PDB entry 5XFA | X-ray diffraction, 2.70 A resolution | chains B and D of the 4 polymer chains in the assembly

Chain B:
Name: NAD-reducing hydrogenase
Source organism: Hydrogenophilus thermoluteolus
UniProtKB: A0A077L885 (A0A077L885_HYDTE); numbering as in UniProt (aligned over 1-242)
Chain sequence (242 residues; numbered 1 to 242; the number before each row is that of its first residue):
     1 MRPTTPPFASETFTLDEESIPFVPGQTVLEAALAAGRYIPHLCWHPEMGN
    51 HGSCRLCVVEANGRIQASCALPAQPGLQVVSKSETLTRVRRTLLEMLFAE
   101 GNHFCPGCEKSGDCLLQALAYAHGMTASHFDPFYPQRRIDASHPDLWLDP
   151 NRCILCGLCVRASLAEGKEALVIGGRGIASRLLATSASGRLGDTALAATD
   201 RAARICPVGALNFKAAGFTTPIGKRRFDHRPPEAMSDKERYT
Disordered / not traced: 1-8
Metal / ion sites: 2Fe-2S cluster Fe: Cys43, Cys54, Cys57, Cys69; 4Fe-4S cluster Fe site 1: His103, Cys105, Cys108, Cys114; 4Fe-4S cluster Fe site 2: Cys153, Cys156, Cys159, Cys206
Small-molecule neighbours:
  - 2Fe-2S cluster (FES): Leu29, His41, Leu42, Cys43, Trp44, Gly52, Ser53, Cys54, Arg55, Cys57, Ala67, Cys69
  - 4Fe-4S cluster (SF4), molecule 1: Phe98, Asn102, His103, Phe104, Cys105, Cys108, Lys110, Ser111, Cys114, Leu116, Gln117, Arg152, Val208, Gly209
  - 4Fe-4S cluster (SF4), molecule 2: Leu148, Cys153, Ile154, Leu155, Cys156, Gly157, Leu158, Cys159, Leu182, Cys206, Pro207, Val208, Ala210, Leu211

Chain D:
Name: NAD-reducing hydrogenase
Source organism: Hydrogenophilus thermoluteolus
UniProtKB: A0A077LAI5 (A0A077LAI5_HYDTE); residue numbers follow UniProt; this construct covers 1-468
Chain sequence (468 residues; each row starts with the number of its first residue):
     1 MTQHAPQAVSPRPSLPANATRRVAIDPLSRVEGHGKVTIWLDDDGQVVEA
    51 RLHIVEFRGFEAFIVGRPYWEAPVVVQRLCGICPVSHHLAAAKALDRLVG
   101 VTQLPPTAEKMRRLMHYGQVLQSHALHFFYLAAPDLLLGFSADPAQRNVF
   151 GLAAQKRELARQGILVRQFGQECIEATAGKRIHGTSAVPGGIHKNLSRRE
   201 RMALLSRAPEIRSWCEAAVALIERLFTEHAPFFAQFGSFQTKTFSLVAAD
   251 GSLDLYDGTFRVKEANGAILIDHYDPNDYDQLLVEAVRPWSYMKFPYLKA
   301 YGEPDGFYRVGPSARLINCDRLTTARAEAARQRFLTFDQGTVAHSTLGYH
   351 WARLIEMLHCAELIEALLTDADLEGGELRARGQRQHRGVGVIEAPRGTLI
   401 HHYEVGDDDLITYCNLIVSTTHNNAVMNQAVTTAAKAFLSGVTLTEALLN
   451 HIEVAVRAFDPCLSCATH
Disordered / not traced: 1-16
Metal / ion sites: Mg2+: Glu61, Leu416; Ni2+: Cys80, Cys83, Cys462, Cys465; carbonmonoxide-(dicyano) iron Fe: Cys83, Cys465
Small-molecule neighbours: carbonmonoxide-(dicyano) iron (FCO): Cys83, Ser86, His87, Ala394, Pro395, Arg396, Leu399, Val418, Ser419, Thr420, Cys462, Cys465

Chain B / chain D interface:
Residue-residue contacts (29):
  Pro106(B) - Val74(D)
  Pro106(B) - Arg78(D)  hydrogen bond (backbone-side chain)
  Gly107(B) - Glu71(D)
  Glu109(B) - Trp70(D)  hydrogen bond
  Ile139(B) - Gly66(D)
  Ile139(B) - Arg67(D)
  Ala141(B) - Asp408(D)
  Ala141(B) - Leu410(D)  hydrophobic
  Trp147(B) - Pro68(D)  hydrophobic
  Trp147(B) - Trp70(D)
  Asp149(B) - Arg67(D)  salt bridge
  Arg152(B) - Arg67(D)
  Arg152(B) - Glu71(D)  salt bridge
  Lys214(B) - Trp70(D)
  Lys214(B) - Asp408(D)  hydrogen bond (side chain-backbone)
  Lys214(B) - Asp409(D)  salt bridge
  Ala215(B) - Tyr69(D)
  Ala215(B) - Trp70(D)
  Phe218(B) - Trp70(D)
  Phe218(B) - Val74(D)  hydrophobic
  Phe218(B) - Thr185(D)
  Phe218(B) - Val188(D)
  Phe218(B) - His193(D)  hydrogen bond (backbone-side chain)
  Thr219(B) - His193(D)
  Thr220(B) - His193(D)
  Pro221(B) - His193(D)
  Pro221(B) - Lys194(D)
  Ile222(B) - Lys180(D)
  Ile222(B) - Thr185(D)
Other interface residues (no listed pair), chain B (16 interface residues in all): Phe213
Other interface residues (no listed pair), chain D (18 interface residues in all): Ala178, Gly179

Overview:
16 residues of chain B face 18 of chain D across their interface, with 4 hydrogen bonds and 3 salt bridges.
Polar contacts include Asp149(B)-Arg67(D), Arg152(B)-Glu71(D) and Lys214(B)-Asp409(D). Bound to chain B:
4Fe-4S cluster and 2Fe-2S cluster. Bound to chain D: carbonmonoxide-(dicyano) iron.
Chain B is NAD-reducing hydrogenase and chain D is NAD-reducing hydrogenase, both from Hydrogenophilus
thermoluteolus; the structure, Crystal structure of NAD+-reducing [NiFe]-hydrogenase in the H2-reduced state,
was determined by X-ray diffraction (same publication as 5XF9).
